Entry 7P2Y (electron microscopy, 3.10 A resolution); this record covers chains e and g of the 22 polymer chains in the assembly.

== Chain e ==
Protein: ATP synthase epsilon chain
From: Acinetobacter baumannii (strain ATCC 17978 / CIP 53.77 / LMG 1025 / NCDC KC755 / 5377)
UniProtKB: A3M145 (ATPE_ACIBT); residues 1-139 here = UniProt positions 1-139
Amino-acid sequence (139 residues; numbered 1 to 139; the number before each row is that of its first residue):
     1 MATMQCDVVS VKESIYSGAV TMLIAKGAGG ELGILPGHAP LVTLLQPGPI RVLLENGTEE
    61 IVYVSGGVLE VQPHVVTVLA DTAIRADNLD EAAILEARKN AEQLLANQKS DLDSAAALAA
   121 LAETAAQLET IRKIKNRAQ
Not modelled in the structure: 1

== Chain g ==
Protein: ATP synthase gamma chain
From: Acinetobacter baumannii (strain ATCC 17978 / CIP 53.77 / LMG 1025 / NCDC KC755 / 5377)
UniProtKB: A3M143 (ATPG_ACIBT); residue numbers follow UniProt; this construct covers 1-289
Amino-acid sequence (289 residues; row label = number of the first residue in the row):
     1 MANLKEIRAK VASIKSTQKI TRAMQMVAAS KMRRAQERMA QGRPYADNMR RVIAHLVQAN
    61 PEYKHRYMVD RPVKRVGYII VSSDRGLAGG LNINLFKKVV QHVKAQQEQS IEVQFALIGQ
   121 KAVSFFKNYG GKVLGATTQI GDAPSLEQLT GSVQVMLDAF DKGELDRIYL VSNGFVNAMT
   181 QKPKVEQLVP LAPAEEGDDL NRTYGWDYIY EPEAEELLNG LLVRYIESMV YQGVIENVAC
   241 EQSARMVAMK AATDNAGQLI KDLQLIYNKL RQAAITQEIS EIVGGAAAV
Not modelled in the structure: 1

== Chain e / chain g interface ==
Contacting residue pairs - 66 pairs, chain e then chain g:
  Val9(e) with Tyr45(g)
  Ser10(e) with Tyr45(g)
  Val11(e) with Gly42(g); Tyr45(g); Leu146(g), hydrophobic; Ser228(g)
  Lys12(e) with Gln41(g); Gly42(g), hydrogen bond (backbone-backbone); Tyr231(g)
  Glu13(e) with Gln41(g)
  Gly29(e) with Glu211(g)
  Ala39(e) with Ile209(g), hydrophobic
  Pro40(e) with Trp206(g), hydrophobic; Asp207(g); Tyr208(g); Ile209(g), hydrogen bond (backbone-backbone)
  Leu41(e) with Tyr208(g); Ile209(g)
  Val42(e) with Tyr208(g), hydrophobic; Ile209(g); Tyr210(g), hydrophobic; Glu211(g); Leu217(g), hydrophobic
  Thr43(e) with Glu211(g)
  Leu44(e) with Leu217(g), hydrophobic
  Val68(e) with Leu221(g), hydrophobic
  Glu70(e) with Arg51(g), salt bridge; Val52(g); Tyr208(g), hydrogen bond
  Gln72(e) with Trp206(g)
  Thr77(e) with Asn48(g)
  Leu79(e) with Tyr45(g), hydrophobic; Asn48(g); Met49(g), hydrophobic
  Ala80(e) with Tyr45(g)
  Asp81(e) with Tyr45(g); Arg224(g), salt bridge
  Glu102(e) with Ala143(g)
  Lys109(e) with Val27(g); Lys31(g)
  Leu112(e) with Met24(g)
  Asp113(e) with Arg85(g), salt bridge; Leu87(g)
  Ser114(e) with Arg85(g)
  Ala116(e) with Ile20(g); Met24(g), hydrophobic
  Ala117(e) with Leu87(g), hydrophobic; Met249(g), hydrophobic
  Ala120(e) with Thr17(g)
  Leu121(e) with Thr17(g); Thr21(g)
  Glu123(e) with Lys10(g), hydrogen bond (backbone-side chain)
  Thr124(e) with Lys10(g), hydrogen bond (backbone-side chain); Thr17(g)
  Gln127(e) with Lys10(g)
  Leu128(e) with Lys10(g); Leu259(g), hydrophobic
  Ile131(e) with Ile7(g), hydrophobic
  Ile134(e) with Ala2(g), hydrophobic; Leu270(g)
  Lys135(e) with Ile266(g); Lys269(g); Leu270(g)
  Asn136(e) with Lys269(g), hydrogen bond
  Ala138(e) with Gln277(g)
  Gln139(e) with Gln277(g), hydrogen bond (backbone-side chain)
Interface residues without a listed pair, chain e (47 interface residues in all): Ala28, Gly67, Val71, Ser110, Leu118, Ala125, Ala126, Arg132, Arg137
Interface residues without a listed pair, chain g (47 interface residues in all): Ile14, Pro44, Gly86, Asp142, Pro144, Ser145, Pro212, Arg245, Leu263, Ala273

== Overview ==
The chain e/chain g interface involves 47 residues from each chain, with 7 hydrogen bonds and 3 salt bridges.
Polar pairs include Glu70(e)-Arg51(g), Asp81(e)-Arg224(g) and Asp113(e)-Arg85(g).
Here chain e is ATP synthase epsilon chain and chain g is ATP synthase gamma chain, both from Acinetobacter
baumannii (strain ATCC 17978 / CIP 53.77 / LMG 1025 / NCDC KC755 / 5377). Entry 7P2Y (F1Fo-ATP synthase from
Acinetobacter baumannii (state 1)) was determined by electron microscopy (same publication as 7P3N and 7P3W).
